7YP7 - chains A and B of the 5 polymer chains in the assembly; structure by electron microscopy, 3.10 A resolution.

== Chain A ==
Name: Guanine nucleotide-binding protein G(s) subunit alpha isoforms short
Source organism: Homo sapiens
Reference sequence: P63092 (GNAS2_HUMAN); residues 1-394 here = UniProt positions 1-394
Sequence (394 residues; numbered 1 to 394; the number before each row is that of its first residue):
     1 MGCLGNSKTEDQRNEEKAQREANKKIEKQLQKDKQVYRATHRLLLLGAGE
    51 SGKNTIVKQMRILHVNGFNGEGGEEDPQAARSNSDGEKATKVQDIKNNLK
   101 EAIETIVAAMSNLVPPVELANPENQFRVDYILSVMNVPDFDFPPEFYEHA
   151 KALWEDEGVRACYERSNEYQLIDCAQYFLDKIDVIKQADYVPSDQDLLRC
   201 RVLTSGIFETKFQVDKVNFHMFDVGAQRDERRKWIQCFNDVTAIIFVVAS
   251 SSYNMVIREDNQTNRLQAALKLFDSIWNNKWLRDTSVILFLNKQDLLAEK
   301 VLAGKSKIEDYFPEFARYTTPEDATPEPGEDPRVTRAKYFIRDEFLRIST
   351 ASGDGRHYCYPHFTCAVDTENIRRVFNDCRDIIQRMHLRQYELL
Not modelled in the structure: 1-8, 60-204, 256-262
Construct notes: engineered mutation Asn54 (Ser in P63092), Ala226 (Gly in P63092), Ala268 (Glu in P63092), Lys271 (Asn in P63092), Asp274 (Lys in P63092), Lys280 (Arg in P63092), Asp284 (Thr in P63092), Thr285 (Ile in P63092)

== Chain B ==
Name: Guanine nucleotide-binding protein G(I)/G(S)/G(T) subunit beta-1
Source organism: Homo sapiens
Reference sequence: P62873 (GBB1_HUMAN); numbering as in UniProt (aligned over 2-340)
Sequence (358 residues; row label = number of the first residue in the row; numbers below 1 keep their minus sign (Met-17 is residue -17)):
   -17 MHHHHHHLEVLFQGPGSSQSELDQLRQEAEQLKNQIRDARKACADATLSQ
    33 ITNNIDPVGRIQMRTRRTLRGHLAKIYAMHWGTDSRLLVSASQDGKLIIW
    83 DSYTTNKVHAIPLRSSWVMTCAYAPSGNYVACGGLDNICSIYNLKTREGN
   133 VRVSRELAGHTGYLSCCRFLDDNQIVTSSGDTTCALWDIETGQQTTTFTG
   183 HTGDVMSLSLAPDTRLFVSGACDASAKLWDVREGMCRQTFTGHESDINAI
   233 CFFPNGNAFATGSDDATCRLFDLRADQELMTYSHDNIICGITSVSFSKSG
   283 RLLLAGYDDFNCNVWDALKADRAGVLAGHDNRVSCLGVTDDGMAVATGSW
   333 DSFLKIWN
Not modelled in the structure: -17 to 0
Construct notes: initiating methionine (-17); expression tag (-16 to 1)
Curated features (UniProtKB/Swiss-Prot):
  - modified residue: Ser2 (N-acetylserine), His266 (Phosphohistidine)
  - natural variant: Leu30 (L30F: In MRD42; uncertain significance), Arg52 (R52G: In MRD42), Gly64 (G64V: In MRD42), Asp76 (D76E: In MRD42; D76G: In MRD42), Gly77 (G77S: In MRD42), Lys78 (K78R: In MRD42), Ile80 (I80N: In MRD42; I80T: In MRD42), His91 (H91R: In MRD42; uncertain significance), Ala92 (A92T: In MRD42), Pro94 (P94S: In MRD42), Leu95 (L95P: In MRD42), Arg96 (R96L: In MRD42), 5 further natural variant entries in UniProt

== How chain A and chain B interact ==
Contacting residue pairs (54; chain A residue first):
  Gln19(A) with Asn88(B); Lys89(B); Val90(B)
  Ala22(A) with Lys89(B)
  Asn23(A) with Asn88(B); Lys89(B)
  Ile26(A) with Lys89(B); Val90(B); His91(B)
  Glu27(A) with Lys89(B), salt bridge
  Leu30(A) with Lys78(B); Lys89(B)
  Asp33(A) with Lys78(B), salt bridge
  Lys34(A) with Leu55(B)
  Tyr37(A) with Leu55(B), hydrophobic; Ala56(B); Asp76(B)
  Gly206(A) with Asn119(B)
  Ile207(A) with Trp99(B), hydrophobic; Leu117(B), hydrophobic
  Phe222(A) with Trp99(B), hydrophobic
  Ala226(A) with Asn119(B); Thr143(B)
  Gln227(A) with Leu117(B); Asn119(B); Tyr145(B)
  Arg228(A) with Gly162(B), hydrogen bond (side chain-backbone); Asp163(B); Thr164(B); Asp186(B), salt bridge
  Glu230(A) with Asp186(B)
  Arg232(A) with Cys204(B); Asp228(B), salt bridge
  Lys233(A) with Tyr145(B); Met188(B); Asp228(B), salt bridge; Asn230(B); Asp246(B), salt bridge
  Trp234(A) with Leu117(B), hydrophobic; Tyr145(B)
  Gln236(A) with Tyr59(B), hydrogen bond (backbone-side chain); Trp332(B)
  Cys237(A) with Lys57(B); Tyr59(B), hydrogen bond; Gln75(B); Trp99(B); Met101(B), hydrophobic
  Phe238(A) with Trp99(B); Leu117(B), hydrophobic
  Asn239(A) with Lys57(B), hydrogen bond; Trp332(B)
  Asp240(A) with Lys57(B), salt bridge
  Trp281(A) with Asp290(B); Arg314(B)
Other interface residues (no listed pair), chain A (28 interface residues in all): Arg20, Arg38, Lys280
Other interface residues (no listed pair), chain B (34 interface residues in all): Gly53, Asp83, Ala92, Gly144, Gly185

== Overview ==
28 residues of chain A face 34 of chain B across their interface, with 4 hydrogen bonds and 7 salt bridges.
Among the polar pairs are Glu27(A)-Lys89(B), Asp33(A)-Lys78(B) and Arg228(A)-Asp186(B).
Chain A is Guanine nucleotide-binding protein G(s) subunit alpha isoforms short and chain B is Guanine
nucleotide-binding protein G(I)/G(S)/G(T) subunit beta-1, both from Homo sapiens; the structure, apo-ADGRG2
coupled to Gs, was determined by electron microscopy.
